PDB entry 8H2T | electron microscopy, 2.59 A resolution | chains A and H of the 6 polymer chains in the assembly

Chain A (and H):
Protein: Aromatic-ring-hydroxylating dioxygenase beta subunit
Organism: Variovorax paradoxus
Notes: chain H of this document is another copy of the same molecule, construct and numbering; everything in this record applies to it too
UniProtKB: C5CSP7 (C5CSP7_VARPS); residue numbers follow UniProt; this construct covers 1-162
Amino-acid sequence (162 residues; row label = number of the first residue in the row):
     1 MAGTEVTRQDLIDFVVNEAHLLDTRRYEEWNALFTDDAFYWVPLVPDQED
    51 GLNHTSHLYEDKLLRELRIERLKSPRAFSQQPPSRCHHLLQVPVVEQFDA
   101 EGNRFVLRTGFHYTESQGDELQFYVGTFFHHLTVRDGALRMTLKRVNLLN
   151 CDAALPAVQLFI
Unresolved in the structure: 1-5
Sequence notes: conflict Q97 (Thr in C5CSP7), V106 (Ala in C5CSP7), L107 (Val in C5CSP7), R135 (Gln in C5CSP7)

How chain A and chain H interact:
Residue-residue contacts (22):
  H20(A) - R108(H)
  R85(A) - P46(H)
  R85(A) - L149(H)  hydrogen bond (side chain-backbone)
  R85(A) - D152(H)  salt bridge
  C86(A) - L149(H)
  H87(A) - F111(H)
  H87(A) - V125(H)
  H87(A) - G126(H)  hydrogen bond (side chain-backbone)
  H88(A) - Q91(H)
  L89(A) - Q91(H)
  L89(A) - G110(H)
  L89(A) - F111(H)
  L89(A) - H112(H)
  L90(A) - Q91(H)  hydrogen bond (backbone-side chain)
  V92(A) - V92(H)  hydrophobic
  T114(A) - V125(H)
  S116(A) - L149(H)
  G118(A) - A153(H)
  D119(A) - A153(H)
  D119(A) - A154(H)  hydrogen bond (side chain-backbone)
  L121(A) - F123(H)  hydrophobic
  F123(A) - F123(H)  hydrophobic
Also at the interface, not in a pair above, chain A (16 interface residues in all): V16, H112
Also at the interface, not in a pair above, chain H (17 interface residues in all): L89, T127, N150

Overview:
16 residues of chain A and 17 residues of chain H are in contact; the contacts include 4 hydrogen bonds and 1
salt bridge. Polar contacts include R85(A)-D152(H), R85(A)-L149(H) and H87(A)-G126(H).
Both chains are Aromatic-ring-hydroxylating dioxygenase beta subunit (Variovorax paradoxus). Entry 8H2T
(Cryo-EM structure of IadD/E dioxygenase bound with IAA) was determined by electron microscopy.
